Entry 8XW7 (X-ray diffraction, 2.10 A resolution); this record covers chains A and B.

# Chain A (and B)
Molecule: Pyruvate kinase
Source organism: Streptococcus pneumoniae R6
Notes: chain B of this document is another copy of the same molecule, construct and numbering; everything in this record applies to it too
UniProtKB: Q8DQ84 (Q8DQ84_STRR6); residue numbers follow UniProt; this construct covers 1-501
Chain sequence (521 residues; each row starts with the number of its first residue; numbers below 1 keep their minus sign (Met-19 is residue -19)):
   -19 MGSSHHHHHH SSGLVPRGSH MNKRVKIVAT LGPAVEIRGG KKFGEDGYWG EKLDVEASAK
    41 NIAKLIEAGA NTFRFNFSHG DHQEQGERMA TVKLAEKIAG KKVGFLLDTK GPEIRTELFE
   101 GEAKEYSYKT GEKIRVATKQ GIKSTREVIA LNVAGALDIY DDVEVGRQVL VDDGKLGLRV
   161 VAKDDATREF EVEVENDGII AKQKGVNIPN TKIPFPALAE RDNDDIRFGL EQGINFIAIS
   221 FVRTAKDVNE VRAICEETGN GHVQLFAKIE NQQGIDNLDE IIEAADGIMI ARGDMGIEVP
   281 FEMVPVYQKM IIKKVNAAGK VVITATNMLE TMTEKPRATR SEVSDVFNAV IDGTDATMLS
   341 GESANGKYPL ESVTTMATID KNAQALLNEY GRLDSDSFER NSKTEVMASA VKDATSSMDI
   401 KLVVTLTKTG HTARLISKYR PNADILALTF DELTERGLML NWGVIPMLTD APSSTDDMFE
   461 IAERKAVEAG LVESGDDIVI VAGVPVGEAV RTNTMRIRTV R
Not modelled in the structure: -19 to 0 (chain B: -19 to 1)
Construct notes: initiating methionine (-19); expression tag (-18 to 0)
Metal / ion sites: K+: Asn56, Ser58, Asp88, Thr89, Ser220; Mg2+: Glu250, Asp274 (together with oxalate ion)
Ligand contacts:
  - ADP (adenosine-5'-diphosphate): Thr10, Leu11, Gly12, Pro13, Arg54, Asn56, His59, Glu64, Arg68, Arg95, Asp153, Gln183, Lys184, Ser340, Gly341, Ala344, Asn345
  - 1,6-di-O-phosphono-beta-D-fructofuranose (FBP): Ser382, Lys383, Thr384, Thr407, Lys408, Thr409, Gly410, His411, Thr412, Leu415, Val490, Arg491, Thr492
  - oxalate ion (OXL): Arg54, Asp153, Lys248, Glu250, Met269, Ala271, Arg272, Gly273, Asp274, Ala305, Thr306, Met338
From the paper describing this entry:
  - binding site for ADP: Glu64, Lys184, Gly185
  - mutagenesis - E64A, E64A/Q65A/R68A, Q65A: decreased catalytic activity on ADP
  - mutagenesis - R68A: increased catalytic activity on ADP
  - mutagenesis - R68A (2-fold): increased binding to ADP
  - Mg2+ coordination through a water molecule: Asp153
  - specificity-determining residues: Glu64, Arg68
  - allosteric site: His411 (citing earlier work)

# Chain A / chain B interface
Residue-residue contacts (75):
  Gln148(A) with Arg317(B)
  Leu150(A) with Arg317(B)
  Asp153(A) with Arg320(B), hydrogen bond (backbone-side chain)
  Gly154(A) with Arg317(B), hydrogen bond (backbone-side chain)
  Gly157(A) with Arg317(B)
  Asn176(A) with Pro316(B); Arg317(B); Tyr348(B)
  Asp177(A) with Lys347(B), salt bridge
  Arg272(A) with Arg320(B), hydrogen bond (backbone-side chain)
  Gly273(A) with Arg320(B), hydrogen bond (backbone-side chain)
  Gly276(A) with Arg320(B)
  Ile277(A) with Arg320(B)
  Phe281(A) with Val323(B); Thr355(B); Ile359(B), hydrophobic
  Glu282(A) with Thr358(B); Asn362(B), hydrogen bond (backbone-side chain)
  Met283(A) with Asn362(B), hydrogen bond
  Pro285(A) with Phe327(B), hydrophobic
  Val286(A) with Phe327(B), hydrophobic; Asn362(B); Leu366(B), hydrophobic
  Lys289(A) with Asn328(B), hydrogen bond; Tyr370(B)
  Met290(A) with Tyr370(B)
  Thr306(A) with Arg320(B)
  Asn307(A) with Thr319(B); Arg320(B); Ser321(B), hydrogen bond (backbone-side chain)
  Lys315(A) with Lys155(B)
  Pro316(A) with Asn176(B)
  Arg317(A) with Gln148(B); Leu150(B); Gly154(B), hydrogen bond (side chain-backbone); Gly157(B); Asn176(B)
  Thr319(A) with Asn307(B)
  Arg320(A) with Asp153(B), salt bridge; Arg272(B), hydrogen bond (side chain-backbone); Gly273(B), hydrogen bond (side chain-backbone); Gly276(B); Ile277(B); Asn307(B)
  Ser321(A) with Asn307(B), hydrogen bond (side chain-backbone); Ser321(B); Glu322(B); Asp325(B)
  Glu322(A) with Ser321(B)
  Val323(A) with Phe281(B); Pro285(B), hydrophobic
  Ser324(A) with Asp325(B), hydrogen bond
  Asp325(A) with Ser321(B); Ser324(B), hydrogen bond
  Phe327(A) with Pro285(B), hydrophobic; Val286(B), hydrophobic; Lys289(B)
  Asn328(A) with Lys289(B), hydrogen bond; Asn328(B)
  Ile331(A) with Arg372(B)
  Lys347(A) with Asp177(B), salt bridge
  Tyr348(A) with Asn176(B)
  Thr355(A) with Phe281(B)
  Thr358(A) with Glu282(B)
  Ile359(A) with Phe281(B), hydrophobic
  Asn362(A) with Glu282(B), hydrogen bond (side chain-backbone); Met283(B), hydrogen bond; Val286(B)
  Leu366(A) with Val286(B), hydrophobic
  Tyr370(A) with Lys289(B); Met290(B); Arg372(B), hydrogen bond (backbone-side chain)
  Arg372(A) with Ile331(B); Tyr370(B), hydrogen bond (side chain-backbone); Arg372(B)
Also at the interface, not in a pair above, chain A (45 interface residues in all): Lys155, Leu156, Met308
Also at the interface, not in a pair above, chain B (45 interface residues in all): Leu156, Thr306, Met308, Lys315

# Summary
Chain A and chain B each contribute 45 residues to their interface, with 19 hydrogen bonds and 3 salt bridges.
Among the polar pairs are Asp177(A)-Lys347(B), Arg320(A)-Asp153(B) and Gly154(A)-Arg317(B). The paper reports
a binding site for ADP at Glu64(A), Lys184(A) and Gly185(A); E64A, E64A/Q65A/R68A and Q65A of chain A reduce
catalytic activity on ADP.
Chain A and chain B are both Pyruvate kinase (Streptococcus pneumoniae R6); the structure, Crystal structure
of Streptococcus pneumoniae pyruvate kinase in complex with oxalate and fructose 1,6-bisphosphate and ADP, was
determined by X-ray diffraction, deposited together with 8XW6, 8XW8, 8XW9 and 8ZLY.
